Entry 7ARC (electron microscopy, 2.88 A resolution); this record covers chains C and Q of the 16 polymer chains in the assembly.

# Chain C
Name: ND9
Organism: Polytomella sp. Pringsheim 198.80
Amino-acid sequence (217 residues; row label = number of the first residue in the row):
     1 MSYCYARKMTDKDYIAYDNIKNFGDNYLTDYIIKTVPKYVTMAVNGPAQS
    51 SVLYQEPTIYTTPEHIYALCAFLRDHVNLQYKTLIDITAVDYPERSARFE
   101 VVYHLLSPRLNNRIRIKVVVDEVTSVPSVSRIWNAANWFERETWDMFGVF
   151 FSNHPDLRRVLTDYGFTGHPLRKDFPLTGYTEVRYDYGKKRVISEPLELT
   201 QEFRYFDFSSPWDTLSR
Unresolved in the structure: 1

# Chain Q
Name: 18 kDa
Organism: Polytomella sp. Pringsheim 198.80
Amino-acid sequence (185 residues; row label = number of the first residue in the row):
     1 MLRKAVSTLFNLEKRVLYQQAGFATAPQDFSLAMKKADEIYSGKTVKAGD
    51 IGFSAGVPLETYNRKVRIFCPAKAASQSGLGRTLHPSSKAPQWKIVFENL
   101 SKWENPLMGWTSTADPLENVGRSTLLFYTKEEAAAFCAKHGWEYVVDEPN
   151 PRKHIRQKRYLGYGDNYSIKRKGVPDLAHLPSNRS
Unresolved in the structure: 1-23

# Interface between chain C and chain Q
Residue-residue contacts - 75 pairs, chain C then chain Q:
  Thr41(C) - Tyr41(Q)
  Met42(C) - Ala37(Q)
  Met42(C) - Ile40(Q)  hydrophobic
  Val44(C) - Ala33(Q)  hydrophobic
  Tyr60(C) - Tyr41(Q)
  Thr61(C) - Tyr41(Q)  hydrogen bond (backbone-side chain)
  Thr62(C) - Tyr41(Q)
  Tyr92(C) - Met34(Q)  hydrophobic
  Pro93(C) - Phe127(Q)
  Pro93(C) - Phe136(Q)  hydrophobic
  Glu94(C) - Phe127(Q)
  Glu94(C) - Glu132(Q)
  Arg95(C) - Met34(Q)  hydrogen bond (side chain-backbone)
  Arg95(C) - Asp38(Q)  salt bridge
  Ser96(C) - Gly43(Q)
  Ala97(C) - Ser42(Q)
  Arg98(C) - Phe136(Q)
  Arg98(C) - Lys139(Q)
  Arg98(C) - His140(Q)  hydrogen bond
  Val119(C) - Tyr41(Q)  hydrophobic
  Asp121(C) - Gly43(Q)
  Asp121(C) - Lys44(Q)  hydrogen bond (side chain-backbone)
  Glu122(C) - Ile51(Q)
  Glu122(C) - Lys139(Q)  salt bridge
  Val123(C) - Val46(Q)  hydrophobic
  Val123(C) - Ile51(Q)  hydrophobic
  Thr167(C) - Ala55(Q)
  Thr167(C) - Gly56(Q)  hydrogen bond (side chain-backbone)
  Gly168(C) - Ala55(Q)
  Gly168(C) - Gly56(Q)
  His169(C) - Ser54(Q)
  His169(C) - Ala55(Q)
  Lys173(C) - Val120(Q)
  Lys173(C) - Thr124(Q)  hydrogen bond (backbone-side chain)
  Lys173(C) - Leu125(Q)
  Asp174(C) - His140(Q)  salt bridge
  Pro176(C) - Pro116(Q)
  Pro176(C) - Leu117(Q)  hydrophobic
  Gly179(C) - Pro116(Q)
  Tyr180(C) - Val57(Q)  hydrophobic
  Tyr180(C) - Pro58(Q)
  Tyr180(C) - Thr61(Q)  hydrogen bond
  Tyr180(C) - Pro116(Q)  hydrophobic
  Tyr180(C) - Leu117(Q)
  Leu197(C) - Ala114(Q)
  Glu198(C) - Thr113(Q)
  Leu199(C) - Ser112(Q)
  Leu199(C) - Thr113(Q)  hydrogen bond (backbone-backbone)
  Thr200(C) - Asn105(Q)
  Thr200(C) - Trp110(Q)
  Thr200(C) - Thr111(Q)
  Thr200(C) - Ser112(Q)  hydrogen bond (backbone-side chain)
  Gln201(C) - Trp110(Q)
  Gln201(C) - Thr111(Q)
  Glu202(C) - Lys102(Q)
  Glu202(C) - Thr111(Q)  hydrogen bond (backbone-backbone)
  Glu202(C) - Thr113(Q)
  Glu202(C) - Glu118(Q)
  Phe203(C) - Asn119(Q)
  Tyr205(C) - Arg122(Q)
  Tyr205(C) - Ser123(Q)
  Ser209(C) - Arg82(Q)
  Pro211(C) - Gln77(Q)
  Pro211(C) - Gly79(Q)
  Pro211(C) - Gly81(Q)  hydrogen bond (backbone-backbone)
  Trp212(C) - Ser78(Q)
  Trp212(C) - Gly79(Q)
  Ser216(C) - Lys89(Q)
  Ser216(C) - Ala90(Q)
  Arg217(C) - Asp29(Q)  salt bridge
  Arg217(C) - Ser31(Q)
  Arg217(C) - Lys89(Q)
  Arg217(C) - Ala90(Q)
  Arg217(C) - Pro91(Q)
  Arg217(C) - Tyr128(Q)  hydrogen bond (backbone-side chain)
Other interface residues (no listed pair), chain C (43 interface residues in all): Thr124, Arg172, Phe175, Ser210, Asp213
Other interface residues (no listed pair), chain Q (53 interface residues in all): Pro27, Lys36, Leu80, Leu126

# Summary
43 residues of chain C and 53 residues of chain Q are in contact; the contacts include 12 hydrogen bonds and 4
salt bridges. Polar pairs include Arg95(C)-Asp38(Q), Glu122(C)-Lys139(Q) and Asp174(C)-His140(Q).
Chain C is ND9 and chain Q is 18 kDa, both from Polytomella sp. Pringsheim 198.80; the structure, Cryo-EM
structure of Polytomella Complex-I (peripheral arm), was determined by electron microscopy (same publication
as 7AQQ, 7AQR, 7AQW, 7AR7, 7AR8, 7AR9, 7ARB and 7ARD).
